6CRU - chains B and C of the 3 polymer chains in the assembly; structure by electron microscopy, 3.32 A resolution.

== Chain B ==
Protein: viral protein 3
Source organism: enterovirus D68
UniProt: A0A097BW12 (A0A097BW12_9ENTO); residues 1-247 here correspond to UniProt positions 318-564 (UniProt number = residue number + 317)
Amino-acid sequence (247 residues; row label = number of the first residue in the row):
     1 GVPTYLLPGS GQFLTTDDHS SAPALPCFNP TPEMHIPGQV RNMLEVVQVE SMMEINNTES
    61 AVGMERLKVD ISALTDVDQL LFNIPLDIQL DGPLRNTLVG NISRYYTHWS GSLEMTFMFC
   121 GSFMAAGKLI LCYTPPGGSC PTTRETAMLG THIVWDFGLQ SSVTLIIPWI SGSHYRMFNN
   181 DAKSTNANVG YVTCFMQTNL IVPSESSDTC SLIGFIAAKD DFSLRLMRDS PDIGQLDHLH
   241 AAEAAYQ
Disordered / not traced: 177-184, 236-238

== Chain C ==
Protein: viral protein 2
Source organism: enterovirus D68
UniProt: A0A1I9KXX3 (A0A1I9KXX3_9ENTO); residues 1-248 here correspond to UniProt positions 70-317 (UniProt number = residue number + 69)
Amino-acid sequence (248 residues; each row starts with the number of its first residue):
     1 SPSAEACGYS DRVLQLKLGN SAIVTQEAAN YCCAYGEWPN YLPDHEAVAI DKPTQPETAT
    61 DRFYTLKSVK WETGSTGWWW KLPDALNNIG MFGQNVQHHY LYRSGFLIHV QCNATKFHQG
   121 ALLVVAIPEH QRGAHNTNTS PGFDDIMKGE EGGTFNHPYV LDDGTSLACA TIFPHQWINL
   181 RTNNSATIVL PWMNAAPMDF PLRHNQWTLA IIPVVPLGTR TTSSMVPITV SIAPMCCEFN
   241 GLRHAITQ
Disordered / not traced: 1-14, 28-29, 44-52, 244-248

== Interface between chain B and chain C ==
Pairs across the interface - 86 pairs, chain B then chain C:
  Met-34(B) / Asn-194(C)
  Met-34(B) / Ala-195(C)
  Met-34(B) / Ala-196(C)
  Met-34(B) / Pro-197(C)  hydrophobic
  His-35(B) / Glu-37(C)  salt bridge
  Ile-36(B) / Met-193(C)  hydrophobic
  Ile-36(B) / Asn-194(C)
  Ile-36(B) / Ala-195(C)  hydrophobic
  Pro-37(B) / Glu-37(C)
  Pro-37(B) / Pro-191(C)  hydrophobic
  Pro-37(B) / Trp-192(C)
  Pro-37(B) / Met-193(C)
  Gly-38(B) / Tyr-35(C)
  Val-46(B) / Ile-172(C)
  Val-49(B) / Thr-171(C)
  Val-49(B) / Ile-172(C)  hydrophobic
  Glu-50(B) / Thr-171(C)  hydrogen bond (backbone-side chain)
  Ser-51(B) / Ala-168(C)
  Ser-51(B) / Thr-171(C)
  Met-52(B) / Leu-167(C)
  Met-52(B) / Ala-168(C)  hydrogen bond (backbone-backbone)
  Met-52(B) / Trp-177(C)  hydrophobic
  Met-52(B) / Val-214(C)  hydrophobic
  Glu-54(B) / Tyr-159(C)  hydrogen bond
  Gly-63(B) / Tyr-159(C)
  Met-64(B) / Pro-158(C)  hydrophobic
  Met-64(B) / Tyr-159(C)  hydrophobic
  Met-64(B) / Leu-167(C)  hydrophobic
  Met-64(B) / Pro-213(C)
  Met-64(B) / Val-214(C)  hydrophobic
  Leu-67(B) / Ala-168(C)  hydrophobic
  Lys-68(B) / Pro-216(C)
  Asn-96(B) / Tyr-159(C)
  Asn-96(B) / Ser-166(C)  hydrogen bond
  Asn-96(B) / Ala-168(C)
  Asn-96(B) / Cys-169(C)
  Thr-97(B) / Cys-169(C)
  Leu-98(B) / Cys-169(C)
  Leu-98(B) / Ile-172(C)  hydrophobic
  Asn-101(B) / Cys-169(C)
  Met-118(B) / Trp-177(C)  hydrophobic
  Met-118(B) / Asn-179(C)
  Phe-119(B) / Asn-179(C)  hydrogen bond (backbone-side chain)
  Phe-119(B) / Arg-181(C)
  Cys-120(B) / Gln-119(C)
  Cys-120(B) / Gly-120(C)
  Cys-120(B) / Ala-121(C)  hydrophobic
  Cys-120(B) / Asn-179(C)
  Cys-120(B) / Val-215(C)  hydrophobic
  Gly-121(B) / Gln-119(C)
  Gly-121(B) / Arg-181(C)
  Ser-122(B) / His-118(C)
  Ser-122(B) / Gln-119(C)
  Ser-122(B) / Arg-181(C)  hydrogen bond (backbone-side chain)
  Phe-123(B) / Lys-116(C)
  Phe-123(B) / Arg-181(C)
  Met-124(B) / Lys-116(C)
  Met-124(B) / Phe-117(C)  hydrophobic
  Ala-125(B) / Arg-181(C)  hydrogen bond (backbone-side chain)
  Phe-157(B) / Arg-181(C)  hydrogen bond (backbone-side chain)
  Gly-158(B) / Arg-181(C)  hydrogen bond (backbone-side chain)
  Ser-161(B) / Arg-181(C)
  Ser-161(B) / Thr-182(C)  hydrogen bond
  Pro-203(B) / Phe-117(C)  hydrophobic
  Pro-203(B) / Arg-220(C)  hydrogen bond (backbone-side chain)
  Ser-204(B) / Arg-220(C)
  Glu-205(B) / Phe-117(C)
  Glu-205(B) / Thr-219(C)  hydrogen bond (backbone-side chain)
  Glu-205(B) / Arg-220(C)
  Glu-205(B) / Thr-221(C)
  Ser-206(B) / Phe-117(C)
  Ser-206(B) / Arg-220(C)  hydrogen bond (backbone-side chain)
  Ser-207(B) / Gln-119(C)
  Ser-207(B) / Gly-218(C)
  Ser-207(B) / Thr-219(C)
  Ser-207(B) / Arg-220(C)
  Asp-208(B) / Arg-220(C)
  Thr-209(B) / Gln-119(C)  hydrogen bond (backbone-side chain)
  Cys-210(B) / Gln-119(C)
  Ser-211(B) / Val-215(C)
  Ile-213(B) / Ala-121(C)  hydrophobic
  Ile-213(B) / Trp-177(C)  hydrophobic
  Ile-213(B) / Val-214(C)  hydrophobic
  Ile-213(B) / Val-215(C)  hydrophobic
  Phe-215(B) / Trp-177(C)  hydrophobic
  His-240(B) / Asn-138(C)  hydrogen bond
Interface residues without a listed pair, chain B (44 interface residues in all): Arg-66, Val-202
Interface residues without a listed pair, chain C (39 interface residues in all): Leu-123, His-175, Ile-212

== In short ==
Chain B and chain C form an interface of 44 and 39 residues respectively; the contacts include 15 hydrogen
bonds and 1 salt bridge. Polar contacts include His-35(B)/Glu-37(C), Glu-50(B)/Thr-171(C) and
Glu-54(B)/Tyr-159(C).
Here chain B is viral protein 3 and chain C is viral protein 2, both from enterovirus D68. Entry 6CRU (CryoEM
structure of human enterovirus D68 emptied particle (pH 7.2 and 4 degrees Celsius)) was determined by electron
microscopy, deposited together with 6CRP, 6CRR, 6CRS, 6CS3, 6CS4, 6CS5 and 5 further entries.
